PDB entry 3QEL | X-ray diffraction, 2.60 A resolution | chains B and D of the 3 polymer chains in the assembly

[Chain B (and D)]
Name: Glutamate [NMDA] receptor subunit epsilon-2
Organism: Rattus norvegicus
Notes: fragment: Amino Terminal Domain, residues 31-394; chain D of this document is another copy of the same molecule, construct and numbering; everything in this record applies to it too
Reference sequence: Q00960 (NMDE2_RAT); residue numbers follow UniProt; this construct covers 31-394
Sequence (364 residues; row label = number of the first residue in the row):
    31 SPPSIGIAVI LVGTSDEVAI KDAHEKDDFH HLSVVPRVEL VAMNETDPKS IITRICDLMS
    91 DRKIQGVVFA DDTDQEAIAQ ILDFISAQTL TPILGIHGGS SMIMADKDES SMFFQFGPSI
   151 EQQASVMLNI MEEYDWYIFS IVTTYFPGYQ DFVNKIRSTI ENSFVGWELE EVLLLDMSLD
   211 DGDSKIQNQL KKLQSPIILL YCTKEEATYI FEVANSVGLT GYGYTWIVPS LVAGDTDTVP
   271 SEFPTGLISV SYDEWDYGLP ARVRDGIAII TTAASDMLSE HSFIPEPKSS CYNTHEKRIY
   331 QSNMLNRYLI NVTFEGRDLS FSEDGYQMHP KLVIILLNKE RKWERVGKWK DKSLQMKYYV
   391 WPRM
Disordered / not traced: 31, 53-61, 394 (chain D: 31-32, 52-58, 302, 324-326, 346-347, 380-383)
Sequence notes: engineered mutation Asp348 (Asn in Q00960)
Disulfides: Cys86-Cys321
Covalent attachments: N-acetylglucosamine (NAG) linked to Asn74, Asn341
Ligand contacts: Ifenprodil (QEL; 4-[(1R,2S)-2-(4-benzylpiperidin-1-yl)-1-hydroxypropyl]phenol): Pro78, Ala107, Gln110, Ile111, Phe114, Thr174, Tyr175, Phe176, Pro177, Met207, Glu236
Swiss-Prot annotation at these positions:
  - binding site (Zn(2+)): His127, Glu284
  - glycosylation (N-linked (GlcNAc...) asparagine): Asn74, Asn341
  - mutagenesis: His60 (H60A: Normal zinc binding), His127 (H127A: Reduced zinc binding), Asp283 (D283A: Slightly reduced zinc binding), Glu284 (E284A: Reduced zinc binding), His311 (H311A: Normal zinc binding), His359 (H359A: Normal zinc binding)
What the authors report for this chain:
  - binding site for Ifenprodil: Gln110, Phe114, Phe176, Pro177
  - mutagenesis - I111M: unchanged signaling in response to ifenprodil

[Interface between chain B and chain D]
Contacting residue pairs (24; chain B residue first):
  Pro33(B) with Ile329(D), hydrophobic
  Gln95(B) with Tyr330(D)
  His311(B) with Ser332(D), hydrogen bond (backbone-side chain); Met334(D)
  Ser312(B) with Gln331(D)
  Phe313(B) with Ile329(D); Tyr330(D); Gln331(D); Ser332(D)
  Ile314(B) with Ile329(D), hydrogen bond (backbone-backbone); Tyr330(D)
  Glu316(B) with Glu316(D); Tyr330(D)
  Ile329(B) with Phe313(D); Ile314(D), hydrogen bond (backbone-backbone)
  Tyr330(B) with Ile314(D); Pro315(D); Glu316(D); Pro317(D)
  Gln331(B) with Ser312(D); Phe313(D)
  Ser332(B) with His311(D); Phe313(D)
  Met334(B) with Phe313(D), hydrophobic
Other interface residues (no listed pair), chain B (14 interface residues in all): Pro315, Pro317
Other interface residues (no listed pair), chain D (14 interface residues in all): Lys93, Leu308

[Summary]
Chain B and chain D each contribute 14 residues to their interface; the contacts include 3 hydrogen bonds.
Polar contacts include His311(B)-Ser332(D) and Ile314(B)-Ile329(D). Chain B binds Ifenprodil. From the paper:
a binding site for Ifenprodil at Gln110(B), Phe114(B) and Phe176(B) among others; I111M of chain B leaves
signaling in response to ifenprodil unchanged.
Both chains are Glutamate [NMDA] receptor subunit epsilon-2 (Rattus norvegicus). Entry 3QEL (Crystal structure
of amino terminal domains of the NMDA receptor subunit GluN1 and GluN2B in complex ...) was determined by
X-ray diffraction (same publication as 3QEK and 3QEM).
